Entry 7NJL (electron microscopy, 2.71 A resolution); this record covers chains b and d of the 20 polymer chains in the assembly.

Chain b:
Protein: ATP synthase subunit b
Source organism: Mycolicibacterium smegmatis (strain ATCC 700084 / mc(2)155)
Notes: engineered mutation(s): C-ter 10His tag
UniProt: A0R204 (ATPF_MYCS2); numbering as in UniProt (aligned over 1-170)
Amino-acid sequence (180 residues; row label = number of the first residue in the row):
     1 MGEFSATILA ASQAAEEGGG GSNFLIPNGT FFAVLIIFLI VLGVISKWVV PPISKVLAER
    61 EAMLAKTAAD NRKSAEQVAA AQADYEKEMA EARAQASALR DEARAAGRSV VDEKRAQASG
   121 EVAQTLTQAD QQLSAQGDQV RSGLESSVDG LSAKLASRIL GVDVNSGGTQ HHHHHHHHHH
Unresolved in the structure: 1-21, 167-180
Sequence notes: expression tag (171-180)

Chain d:
Protein: ATP synthase subunit b-delta
Source organism: Mycolicibacterium smegmatis (strain ATCC 700084 / mc(2)155)
UniProt: A0R203 (ATPFD_MYCS2); residue numbers follow UniProt; this construct covers 1-445
Amino-acid sequence (445 residues; each row starts with the number of its first residue):
     1 MSIFIGQLIG FAVIAFIIVK WVVPPVRTLM RNQQEAVRAA LAESAEAAKK LADADAMHAK
    61 ALADAKAESE KVTEEAKQDS ERIAAQLSEQ AGSEAERIKA QGAQQIQLMR QQLIRQLRTG
   121 LGAEAVNKAA EIVRAHVADP QAQSATVDRF LSELEQMAPS SVVIDTAATS RLRAASRQSL
   181 AALVEKFDSV AGGLDADGLT NLADELASVA KLLLSETALN KHLAEPTDDS APKVRLLERL
   241 LSDKVSATTL DLLRTAVSNR WSTESNLIDA VEHTARLALL KRAEIAGEVD EVEEQLFRFG
   301 RVLDAEPRLS ALLSDYTTPA EGRVALLDKA LTGRPGVNQT AAALLSQTVG LLRGERADEA
   361 VIDLAELAVS RRGEVVAHVS AAAELSDAQR TRLTEVLSRI YGRPVSVQLH VDPELLGGLS
   421 ITVGDEVIDG SIASRLAAAQ TGLPD
Unresolved in the structure: 163-168

Interface between chain b and chain d:
Residue-residue contacts (71):
  Met63(b) with Ala40(d); Ser44(d)
  Leu64(b) with Ala40(d), hydrophobic
  Lys66(b) with Ser44(d)
  Thr67(b) with Glu43(d); Ser44(d)
  Asp70(b) with Leu51(d)
  Asn71(b) with Ala47(d); Lys50(d)
  Lys73(b) with Leu51(d)
  Ser74(b) with Lys50(d); Leu51(d), hydrogen bond (side chain-backbone); Ala54(d)
  Gln77(b) with Asp55(d); His58(d)
  Ala81(b) with His58(d)
  Asp84(b) with His58(d)
  Tyr85(b) with Ala61(d); Asp64(d); Ala65(d), hydrophobic
  Glu88(b) with Leu62(d); Ala65(d); Lys66(d), hydrogen bond (side chain-backbone); Ser69(d), hydrogen bond
  Met89(b) with Ala65(d); Glu68(d); Ser69(d)
  Ala92(b) with Ser69(d)
  Arg93(b) with Val72(d)
  Ala96(b) with Ala76(d), hydrophobic
  Arg100(b) with Asp79(d), salt bridge
  Arg104(b) with Ile83(d)
  Gly107(b) with Leu87(d)
  Arg108(b) with Leu87(d)
  Val111(b) with Leu87(d), hydrophobic; Gln90(d); Ala91(d), hydrophobic
  Lys114(b) with Ala91(d); Gly92(d)
  Arg115(b) with Glu94(d), salt bridge
  Glu121(b) with Lys99(d)
  Val122(b) with Gly102(d)
  Leu126(b) with Gln105(d); Ile106(d), hydrophobic
  Ala129(b) with Ile106(d), hydrophobic
  Asp130(b) with Met109(d)
  Leu133(b) with Arg110(d); Leu113(d)
  Arg141(b) with Leu117(d)
  Leu144(b) with Leu121(d), hydrophobic
  Val148(b) with Leu121(d), hydrophobic; Glu124(d); Ala125(d), hydrophobic; Lys128(d)
  Asp149(b) with Lys128(d)
  Leu151(b) with Leu121(d), hydrophobic
  Ser152(b) with Ala125(d); Lys128(d); Ala129(d); Ile132(d)
  Leu155(b) with Ala129(d), hydrophobic
  Ala156(b) with Ala129(d); Ile132(d), hydrophobic
  Ile159(b) with Val133(d), hydrophobic; Ile432(d); Arg435(d)
  Leu160(b) with Val133(d), hydrophobic; His136(d); Arg149(d), hydrogen bond (backbone-side chain)
  Gly161(b) with Arg149(d)
  Val162(b) with Arg149(d)
Other interface residues (no listed pair), chain b (55 interface residues in all): Arg60, Ala75, Val78, Ala80, Leu99, Ala103, Ala118, Ser119, Ser134, Gly137, Ala153, Arg158, Val164
Other interface residues (no listed pair), chain d (55 interface residues in all): Val37, Leu41, Glu46, Lys77, Ser80, Ala95, Arg97, Ile98, Val126, Thr146, Ala439

Overview:
The chain b/chain d interface involves 55 residues from each chain; the contacts include 4 hydrogen bonds and
2 salt bridges. Among the polar pairs are Arg100(b)-Asp79(d), Arg115(b)-Glu94(d) and Ser74(b)-Leu51(d).
Chain b is ATP synthase subunit b and chain d is ATP synthase subunit b-delta, both from Mycolicibacterium
smegmatis (strain ATCC 700084 / mc(2)155); the structure, Mycobacterium smegmatis ATP synthase state 1b, was
determined by electron microscopy (same publication as 7NJK, 7NJM, 7NJN, 7NJO, 7NJP, 7NJQ and 20 further
entries).
